PDB entry 9FII | X-ray diffraction, 2.50 A resolution | chains A and B

# Chain A
Molecule: NADH-quinone oxidoreductase subunit E
Source organism: Aquifex aeolicus VF5
Notes: EC 7.1.1.-
UniProt: O66842 (NUOE_AQUAE); residues 1-160 here = UniProt positions 1-160
Sequence (160 residues; each row starts with the number of its first residue):
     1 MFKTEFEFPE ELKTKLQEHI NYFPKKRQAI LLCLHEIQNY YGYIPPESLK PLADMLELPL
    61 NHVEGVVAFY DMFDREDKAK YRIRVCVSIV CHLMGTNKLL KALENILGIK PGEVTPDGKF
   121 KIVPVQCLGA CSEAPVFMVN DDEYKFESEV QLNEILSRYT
Unresolved in the structure: 1-5
Ion coordination: 2Fe-2S cluster Fe: Cys86, Cys91, Cys127, Cys131; Na+ site 1: Leu128, Glu143 (shared with Glu137(B) of chain B); Na+ site 2: Glu147 (shared with 1 residue of chain D)
Residues lining bound ligands: 2Fe-2S cluster (FES): Cys86, Ser88, Ile89, Val90, Cys91, Cys127, Leu128, Gly129, Ala130, Cys131, Val136
UniProt features mapped onto this chain:
  - binding site ([2Fe-2S] cluster): Cys86, Cys91, Cys127, Cys131

# Chain B
Molecule: NADH-quinone oxidoreductase subunit F
Source organism: Aquifex aeolicus VF5
Notes: EC 7.1.1.-
UniProt: O66841 (NUOF_AQUAE); residues 1-426 here = UniProt positions 1-426
Sequence (434 residues; each row starts with the number of its first residue):
     1 MRSYPAIPRI YAETTLNMLL KRAKKPRVHS IDEYLKDGGY QALEKALNMS PEEIIDWVDK
    61 STLRGRGGAG FPTGKKWKFA VQNPGPRYFI CNADESEPGT FKDRIIIERD PHLLIEGIII
   121 SSYAIGANEA YIYIRGEYPA GYYILRDAIE EAKKKGFLGK NILGSGFDLE IYVARGAGAY
   181 ICGEETALIE SLEGKRGHPR LKPPYPVQKG LWGKPTVVNN VKTIANVPFI ISMGWEEYRY
   241 IGPSDYAGPK LFPVSGKVKK PGVYELPMNT TLREVIFKYA GGTLGNKKVK AVFSGALDCF
   301 SSEELDIPMD YSPLGFGGTG TVIVLTEEDD IVEAALKIAE FYEHETCGQC TPCRVGCYEQ
   361 ANLLEKIYKG EATEQDWEGF DFVNRNIQPT SICGLGAVAG RLIRQTLEKF PEEWEKYRKK
   421 SASLPLAGHH HHHH
Unresolved in the structure: 1, 419-434
Construct notes: engineered mutation Lys222 (Glu in O66841); expression tag (427-434)
Ion coordination: Na+ site 1: Asp32 (shared with 1 residue of chain C); Na+ site 2 near Ser96 (its only coordinating residue here); Na+ site 3: Glu137 (shared with Leu128(A), Glu143(A) of chain A); Na+ site 4: Arg146, Glu150; 4Fe-4S cluster Fe: Cys347, Cys350, Cys353, Cys393; Na+ site 5: Gln349, Thr351 (shared with 1 residue of chain D)
Residues lining bound ligands:
  - FMN (flavin mononucleotide): Gly65, Arg66, Gly67, Gly68, Lys76, Asn92, Asp94, Glu95, Ser96, Tyr180, Ile181, Gly183, Glu184, Glu185, Val218, Asn219, Asn220, Thr223, Gly394, Leu395
  - 4Fe-4S cluster (SF4): Ile181, Pro199, Thr346, Cys347, Gly348, Gln349, Cys350, Cys353, Ser391, Ile392, Cys393, Leu395, Gly396
UniProt features mapped onto this chain:
  - binding site (NAD(+)): Gly65 to Gly74
  - binding site (FMN): Gly176 to Thr223
  - binding site ([4Fe-4S] cluster): Cys347, Cys350, Cys353, Cys393

# Interface between chain A and chain B
Contacting residue pairs (98; chain A residue first):
  Tyr22(A) - Arg146(B)
  Tyr22(A) - Tyr172(B)
  Tyr22(A) - Val173(B)  hydrogen bond (side chain-backbone)
  Phe23(A) - Tyr131(B)  hydrophobic
  Phe23(A) - Val173(B)
  Phe23(A) - Ala174(B)  hydrophobic
  Pro24(A) - Glu129(B)
  Pro24(A) - Tyr131(B)
  Lys25(A) - Trp212(B)
  Arg27(A) - Glu193(B)
  Arg27(A) - Gly194(B)
  Arg27(A) - Trp212(B)
  Gln28(A) - Tyr131(B)
  Gln28(A) - Leu192(B)  hydrogen bond (side chain-backbone)
  Gln28(A) - Trp212(B)
  Ile30(A) - Gly194(B)
  Leu31(A) - Arg175(B)
  Leu31(A) - Ser191(B)
  Leu32(A) - Tyr142(B)
  Leu32(A) - Arg175(B)
  His35(A) - Arg175(B)
  His35(A) - Gly176(B)  hydrogen bond (side chain-backbone)
  His35(A) - Ala177(B)
  His62(A) - Gly194(B)
  His62(A) - Lys195(B)
  Gly65(A) - Arg196(B)
  Phe69(A) - Ala179(B)  hydrophobic
  Phe69(A) - Ile181(B)  hydrophobic
  Phe69(A) - Arg196(B)
  Phe69(A) - Gly197(B)
  Phe69(A) - His198(B)
  Tyr70(A) - Ala177(B)
  Tyr70(A) - Cys182(B)  hydrophobic
  Tyr70(A) - Ser191(B)  hydrogen bond
  Tyr70(A) - Lys195(B)  hydrogen bond (side chain-backbone)
  Tyr70(A) - Arg196(B)
  Tyr70(A) - Gly197(B)
  Asp71(A) - Ala177(B)  hydrogen bond (backbone-backbone)
  Asp71(A) - Gly178(B)  hydrogen bond (backbone-backbone)
  Met72(A) - Gly136(B)
  Met72(A) - Glu137(B)
  Met72(A) - Ala177(B)  hydrogen bond (backbone-backbone)
  Met72(A) - Gly178(B)
  Phe73(A) - Ala177(B)  hydrophobic
  Val87(A) - Lys337(B)
  Ile89(A) - Phe293(B)  hydrophobic
  Ile89(A) - Ala334(B)  hydrophobic
  Ile89(A) - Lys337(B)
  Ile89(A) - Ile338(B)  hydrophobic
  Val90(A) - Ser255(B)
  Val90(A) - Gly256(B)
  Val90(A) - Ile323(B)  hydrophobic
  His92(A) - Glu333(B)  salt bridge
  His92(A) - Lys337(B)
  Leu93(A) - Lys257(B)
  Leu93(A) - Asp329(B)
  Met94(A) - Gly256(B)
  Met94(A) - Lys257(B)
  Gln126(A) - Phe341(B)
  Gln126(A) - His344(B)
  Gln126(A) - Glu345(B)
  Cys127(A) - Pro98(B)  hydrophobic
  Cys127(A) - Gly99(B)
  Cys127(A) - Arg135(B)  hydrogen bond (backbone-side chain)
  Leu128(A) - Arg104(B)  hydrogen bond (backbone-side chain)
  Leu128(A) - Arg135(B)
  Leu128(A) - Glu137(B)
  Leu128(A) - Tyr138(B)
  Gly129(A) - Thr100(B)
  Gly129(A) - Phe101(B)
  Gly129(A) - Arg104(B)  hydrogen bond (backbone-side chain)
  Gly129(A) - Arg135(B)
  Gly129(A) - Tyr138(B)  hydrogen bond (backbone-side chain)
  Ala130(A) - Phe101(B)
  Ala130(A) - Arg104(B)
  Cys131(A) - Gly99(B)  hydrogen bond (side chain-backbone)
  Cys131(A) - Thr100(B)
  Cys131(A) - Phe101(B)
  Cys131(A) - Ser255(B)
  Ser132(A) - Ile10(B)
  Ser132(A) - Phe101(B)
  Ser132(A) - Pro261(B)
  Ser132(A) - Gly262(B)
  Glu133(A) - Pro8(B)
  Glu133(A) - Arg9(B)
  Glu133(A) - Ile10(B)
  Glu133(A) - Tyr11(B)
  Met138(A) - Glu137(B)
  Met138(A) - Pro139(B)
  Asp141(A) - Pro5(B)
  Asp141(A) - Pro139(B)
  Asp141(A) - Tyr143(B)
  Asp142(A) - Pro5(B)
  Asp142(A) - Ala6(B)  hydrogen bond (side chain-backbone)
  Glu143(A) - Ala6(B)  hydrogen bond (backbone-backbone)
  Glu143(A) - Ile7(B)
  Glu143(A) - Pro8(B)
  Glu143(A) - Arg104(B)  salt bridge
Interface residues without a listed pair, chain A (38 interface residues in all): Val66, Ser88, Tyr144
Interface residues without a listed pair, chain B (66 interface residues in all): Ser96, Glu97, Tyr133, Ile171, Val254, Leu284, Val324, Leu325, Glu340, Cys347

# Overview
Chain A and chain B form an interface of 38 and 66 residues respectively; the contacts include 15 hydrogen
bonds and 2 salt bridges. Polar pairs include His92(A)-Glu333(B), Glu143(A)-Arg104(B) and Tyr22(A)-Val173(B).
Bound to chain A: 2Fe-2S cluster. Chain B binds 4Fe-4S cluster and flavin mononucleotide.
Chain A is NADH-quinone oxidoreductase subunit E and chain B is NADH-quinone oxidoreductase subunit F, both
from Aquifex aeolicus VF5; the structure, Crystal Structure of oxidized NuoEF variant E222K(NuoF) from Aquifex
aeolicus, was determined by X-ray diffraction together with 9FDJ, 9FDK, 9FDV, 9FE0, 9FE5, 9FE7 and 6 further
entries from the same study.
